Entry 5HWQ (X-ray diffraction, 1.50 A resolution); this record covers chain A.

[Chain A]
Protein: Hydroxymethylglutaryl-CoA synthase
Organism: Myxococcus xanthus (strain DK 1622)
Notes: EC 2.3.3.10
UniProtKB: Q1D4I1 (Q1D4I1_MYXXD); residue numbers follow UniProt; this construct covers 1-418
Chain sequence (418 residues; numbered 1 to 418; the number before each row is that of its first residue):
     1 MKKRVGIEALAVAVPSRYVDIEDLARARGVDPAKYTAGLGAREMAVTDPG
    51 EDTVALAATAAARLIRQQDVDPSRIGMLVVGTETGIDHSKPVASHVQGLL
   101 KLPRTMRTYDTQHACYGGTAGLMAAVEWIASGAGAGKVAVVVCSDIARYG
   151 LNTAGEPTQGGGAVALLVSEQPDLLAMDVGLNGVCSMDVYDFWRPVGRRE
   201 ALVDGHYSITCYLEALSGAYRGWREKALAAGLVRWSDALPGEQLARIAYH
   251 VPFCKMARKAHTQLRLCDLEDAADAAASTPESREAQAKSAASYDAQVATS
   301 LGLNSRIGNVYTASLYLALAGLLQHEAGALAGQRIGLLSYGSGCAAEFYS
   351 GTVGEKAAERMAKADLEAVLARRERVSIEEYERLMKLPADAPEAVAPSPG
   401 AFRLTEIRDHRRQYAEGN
Modified residues: Cys115 (S-hydroxycysteine; CSO)
Residues lining bound ligands: acetoacetyl-coenzyme A (CAA): Asp31, Ala33, Lys34, Ala37, Gly38, Leu39, Cys115, Tyr149, Ala154, Gly155, Thr158, Phe192, Val203, Gly205, His206, Ser208, Ile209, Tyr212, His250, Pro252, Phe253, Lys255, Met256, Lys259, Asn309, Tyr311, Tyr340, Ser342
What the authors report for this chain:
  - catalytic residues: His250, Asn309
  - binding site for acetoacetyl-coenzyme A: His250, Asn309
  - self-association interface (contacts with another copy of this molecule); pairs are residue here / residue on that copy: Ser89-Glu83, Ser89-Ser342 (water-mediated contact), Arg104-Glu214 (salt bridge), Arg107-Glu127 (salt bridge)
  - mutagenesis - S89A: decreased stability

[Overview]
Bound to chain A: acetoacetyl-coenzyme A. The paper reports catalytic residues His250 and Asn309; S89A reduces
stability.
Chain A is Hydroxymethylglutaryl-CoA synthase (Myxococcus xanthus (strain DK 1622)); the structure, MvaS in
complex with acetoacetyl coenzyme A, was determined by X-ray diffraction together with 5HWO, 5HWP and 5HWR
from the same study.
